PDB entry 8EA3 | electron microscopy, 3.70 A resolution | chains 7 and S of the 30 polymer chains in the assembly

Chain 7:
Molecule: sg_RNA
Sequence (265 nucleotides; numbered 1 to 260 plus 10 insertion-coded residues; 5 numbers in that range are skipped by the numbering (no residue carries them; nothing is unmodelled there); the number before each row is that of its first residue; a row labelled like 215A-215J holds insertion residues (215A, then the next letters in order)):
     1 AUAUUAAUAGCGCCGCAAUUCAUGCUGCUUGCAGCCUCUGAAUUUUGUUA
    51 AAUGAGGGUUAGUUUGACUGUAUAAAUACAGUCUUGCUUUCUGACCCUGG
   101 UAGCUGCUCACCCUGAUGCUGCUGUCAAUAGACAGGAUAGGUGCGCUCCC
   151 AGCAAUAAGGGCGCGGAUGUACUGCUGUAGUGGCUACUGAAUCACCCCCG
   201 AUCAAGGGGGAACCC
215A-215J UCCAAAAGGU
   221 GGGUUGAAAGGAGAAGUCAUUUAAUAAGGCCACUGUUAAA
Unresolved in the structure: 1-4, 71-78, 215A-215J, 248-260

Chain S:
Protein: 30S ribosomal protein S15
Source organism: Escherichia coli
Reference sequence: D8EB41 (D8EB41_ECOLX); residue numbers follow UniProt; this construct covers 1-89
Sequence (89 residues; numbered 1 to 89; the number before each row is that of its first residue):
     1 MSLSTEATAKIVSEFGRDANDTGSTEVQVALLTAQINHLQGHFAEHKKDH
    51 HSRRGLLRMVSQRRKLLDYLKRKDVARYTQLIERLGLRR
Unresolved in the structure: 1, 89

Chain 7 / chain S interface:
Residue-residue contacts (55):
  G103(7) with His46(S), base contact
  C104(7) with His42(S), hydrogen bond to the base
  U105(7) with Leu39(S), phosphate contact; His42(S), hydrogen bond to the sugar; Ser52(S), hydrogen bond to the sugar
  G106(7) with Ser2(S), hydrogen bond to the phosphate; His51(S), hydrogen bond to the sugar; Ser52(S), sugar contact; Arg54(S), sugar contact; Gly55(S), phosphate contact
  C107(7) with Arg54(S), hydrogen bond to the sugar; Arg58(S), hydrogen bond to the phosphate
  U108(7) with Arg58(S), salt bridge to the phosphate
  G165(7) with Thr22(S), hydrogen bond to the base
  G166(7) with Arg17(S), phosphate contact; Asn20(S), sugar contact; Asp21(S), sugar contact; Thr22(S), hydrogen bond to the sugar; Gly23(S), hydrogen bond to the base; Ser24(S), sugar contact; Gln28(S), base contact
  A167(7) with Arg17(S), salt bridge to the phosphate; Asp21(S), phosphate contact; Ser24(S), sugar contact
  U168(7) with Tyr69(S), sugar contact; Lys73(S), salt bridge to the phosphate; Arg77(S), salt bridge to the phosphate
  G169(7) with Tyr69(S), sugar contact; Arg72(S), base contact; Lys73(S), salt bridge to the phosphate
  U170(7) with Tyr69(S), hydrogen bond to the phosphate
  A171(7) with Thr25(S), base contact; Lys65(S), sugar contact; Leu66(S), hydrogen bond to the sugar; Tyr69(S), stacking on the base
  C172(7) with Gln28(S), hydrogen bond to the sugar; Leu66(S), sugar contact
  U173(7) with Gln62(S), phosphate contact
  G174(7) with Gln28(S), hydrogen bond to the sugar
  G182(7) with His51(S), hydrogen bond to the base
  G183(7) with His42(S), base contact; Asp49(S), hydrogen bond to the sugar; His51(S), sugar contact
  C184(7) with His46(S), hydrogen bond to the sugar; Lys48(S), sugar contact; Asp49(S), sugar contact
  U185(7) with His46(S), sugar contact; Lys48(S), phosphate contact
  A243(7) with Arg54(S), phosphate contact
  A244(7) with Arg54(S), salt bridge to the phosphate; Arg58(S), salt bridge to the phosphate
  U245(7) with Arg58(S), phosphate contact; Ser61(S), sugar contact
  A246(7) with Arg64(S), salt bridge to the phosphate; Lys65(S), salt bridge to the phosphate
Interface residues without a listed pair, chain 7 (25 interface residues in all): U178
Interface residues without a listed pair, chain S (34 interface residues in all): Thr5, Leu32, His38, His50, Leu57, Met59

Summary:
25 residues of chain 7 face 34 of chain S across their interface, with 17 hydrogen bonds, 9 salt bridges and 1
aromatic stacking contact. Among the polar pairs are C104(7)-His42(S), G165(7)-Thr22(S) and G166(7)-Gly23(S).
Here chain 7 is sg_RNA and chain S is 30S ribosomal protein S15 (Escherichia coli). Entry 8EA3 (V-K CAST
Transpososome from Scytonema hofmanni, major configuration) was determined by electron microscopy (same
publication as 8EA4 and 7SVU).
